PDB entry 7X06 | electron microscopy, 3.10 A resolution | chains A and B

# Chain A (and B)
Name: Chitin synthase
Source organism: Phytophthora sojae strain P6497
Notes: EC 2.4.1.16; chain B of this document is another copy of the same molecule, construct and numbering; everything in this record applies to it too
Reference sequence: G4Z2L3 (G4Z2L3_PHYSP); numbering as in UniProt (aligned over 1-913)
Sequence (913 residues; row label = number of the first residue in the row):
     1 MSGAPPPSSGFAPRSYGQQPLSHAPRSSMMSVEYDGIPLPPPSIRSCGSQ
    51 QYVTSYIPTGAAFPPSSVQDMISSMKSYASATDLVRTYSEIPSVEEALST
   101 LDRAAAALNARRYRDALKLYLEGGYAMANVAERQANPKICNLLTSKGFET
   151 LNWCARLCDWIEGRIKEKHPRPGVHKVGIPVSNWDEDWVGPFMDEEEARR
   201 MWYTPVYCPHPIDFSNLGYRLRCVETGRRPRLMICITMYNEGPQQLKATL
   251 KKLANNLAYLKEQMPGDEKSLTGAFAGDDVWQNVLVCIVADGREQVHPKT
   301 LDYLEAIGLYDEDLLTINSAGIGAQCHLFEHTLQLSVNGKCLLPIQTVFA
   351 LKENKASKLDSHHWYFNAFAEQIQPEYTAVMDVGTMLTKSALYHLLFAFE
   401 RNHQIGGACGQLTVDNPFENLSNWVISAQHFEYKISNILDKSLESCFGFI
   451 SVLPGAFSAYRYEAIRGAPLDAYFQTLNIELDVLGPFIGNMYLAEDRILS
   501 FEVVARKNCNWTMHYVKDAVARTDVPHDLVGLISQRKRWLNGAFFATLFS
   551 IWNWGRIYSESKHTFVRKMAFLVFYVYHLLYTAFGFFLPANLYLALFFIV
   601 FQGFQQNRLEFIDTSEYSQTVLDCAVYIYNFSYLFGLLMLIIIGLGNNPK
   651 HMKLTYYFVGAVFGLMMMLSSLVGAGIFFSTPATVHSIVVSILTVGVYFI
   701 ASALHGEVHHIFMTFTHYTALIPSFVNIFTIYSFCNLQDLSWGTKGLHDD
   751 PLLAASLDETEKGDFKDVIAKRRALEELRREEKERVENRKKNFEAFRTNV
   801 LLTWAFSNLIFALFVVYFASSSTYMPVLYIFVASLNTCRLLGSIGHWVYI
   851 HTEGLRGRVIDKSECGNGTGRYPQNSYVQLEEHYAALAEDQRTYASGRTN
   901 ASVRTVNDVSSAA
Not modelled in the structure: 1-39, 742-758, 861-913
Residues lining bound ligands: UDP (uridine-5'-diphosphate): Thr237, Met238, Tyr239, Glu241, Asp291, Lys355, Ala356, Lys358, Asp382, Val383, Gln535, Arg538, Trp539
Swiss-Prot annotation at these positions:
  - motif: Ser741 to Gly743 (Conserved SWG motif)
  - active site: Asp496
  - binding site (UDP-N-acetyl-alpha-D-glucosamine): Thr237, Glu241, Asp291
  - glycosylation (N-linked (GlcNAc...) asparagine): Asn420, Asn510, Asn867, Asn900
From the paper describing this entry:
  - binding site for UDP: Arg538
  - conformationally variable residues (loop rearrangement): Val452 to Ala456
  - catalytic residues: Glu495, Asp496 (proposed by the authors, not directly observed)
  - mutagenesis - P454A, D496A, W742A: abolished catalytic activity
  - mutagenesis - S357H, L359A, T385H, L412H, E432A, Y433A, V452A, E495A, D496N, R536A, W539A: decreased catalytic activity

# How chain A and chain B interact
Residue-residue contacts (201):
  Ile44(A) with Asn152(B)
  Arg45(A) with Asn152(B), hydrogen bond (backbone-side chain)
  Cys47(A) with Glu149(B); Asn152(B), hydrogen bond; Val174(B); His175(B)
  Gly48(A) with Gly173(B), hydrogen bond (backbone-backbone)
  Ser49(A) with Asn152(B), hydrogen bond (side chain-backbone); Arg156(B), hydrogen bond (backbone-side chain)
  Gln50(A) with Gly173(B)
  Gln51(A) with Gly173(B); Val174(B), hydrogen bond (backbone-backbone); Asn216(B), hydrogen bond (side chain-backbone); Leu217(B), hydrogen bond (side chain-backbone); Gly218(B)
  Tyr52(A) with Val174(B); Lys176(B); Gly218(B); Arg220(B); Glu225(B), hydrogen bond
  Val53(A) with Val174(B), hydrogen bond (backbone-backbone); His175(B); Lys176(B), hydrogen bond (backbone-backbone)
  Thr54(A) with Lys176(B); Trp202(B); Glu225(B)
  Ser55(A) with His175(B); Lys176(B), hydrogen bond (backbone-backbone); Val177(B); Gly178(B), hydrogen bond (backbone-backbone); Trp202(B)
  Tyr56(A) with Gly178(B); Pro180(B); Arg200(B)
  Ile57(A) with Asn141(B); Ser145(B); Val177(B), hydrophobic; Gly178(B), hydrogen bond (backbone-backbone)
  Pro58(A) with Asn141(B), hydrogen bond (backbone-side chain)
  Thr59(A) with Pro137(B); Lys138(B); Asn141(B); Pro180(B)
  Ala62(A) with Pro137(B); Asn141(B)
  Phe63(A) with Asn141(B), hydrogen bond (backbone-side chain)
  Val68(A) with Phe148(B), hydrophobic
  Met71(A) with Phe148(B), hydrophobic
  Ile72(A) with Phe148(B), hydrophobic
  Ser77(A) with Ala155(B)
  Tyr78(A) with Tyr125(B); Leu151(B); Asn152(B), hydrogen bond
  Ser80(A) with Cys158(B)
  Ala81(A) with Leu121(B); Cys158(B), hydrophobic
  Thr82(A) with Leu121(B); Tyr125(B), hydrogen bond
  Leu84(A) with Leu117(B), hydrophobic; Cys158(B), hydrophobic
  Val85(A) with Leu117(B), hydrophobic; Lys118(B); Leu121(B), hydrophobic
  Tyr88(A) with Arg114(B); Asp115(B), hydrogen bond; Glu761(B); Lys762(B)
  Ile91(A) with Lys762(B), hydrogen bond (backbone-side chain)
  Ser93(A) with Lys762(B), hydrogen bond (side chain-backbone); Gly763(B), hydrogen bond (side chain-backbone)
  Val94(A) with Phe765(B), hydrophobic
  Glu95(A) with Lys762(B); Val768(B); Lys771(B)
  Glu96(A) with Asp115(B); Glu761(B)
  Arg103(A) with Arg103(B)
  Arg114(A) with Tyr88(B)
  Asp115(A) with Tyr88(B), hydrogen bond; Glu96(B)
  Leu117(A) with Leu84(B), hydrophobic; Val85(B), hydrophobic
  Leu121(A) with Ala81(B); Thr82(B); Val85(B), hydrophobic
  Tyr125(A) with Tyr78(B); Thr82(B), hydrogen bond
  Pro137(A) with Thr59(B); Ala62(B)
  Lys138(A) with Thr59(B)
  Ile139(A) with Phe765(B), hydrophobic
  Asn141(A) with Ile57(B); Pro58(B), hydrogen bond (side chain-backbone); Thr59(B); Ala62(B); Phe63(B), hydrogen bond (side chain-backbone)
  Ser145(A) with Ile57(B)
  Phe148(A) with Val68(B), hydrophobic; Met71(B), hydrophobic; Ile72(B), hydrophobic
  Glu149(A) with Cys47(B)
  Leu151(A) with Tyr78(B)
  Asn152(A) with Ile44(B); Arg45(B), hydrogen bond (side chain-backbone); Cys47(B), hydrogen bond; Gly48(B); Ser49(B), hydrogen bond (backbone-side chain); Tyr78(B), hydrogen bond
  Ala155(A) with Ser77(B)
  Arg156(A) with Ser49(B), hydrogen bond (side chain-backbone)
  Cys158(A) with Leu84(B), hydrophobic
  Gly173(A) with Gly48(B), hydrogen bond (backbone-backbone); Gln50(B); Gln51(B)
  Val174(A) with Gln51(B), hydrogen bond (backbone-backbone); Tyr52(B); Val53(B), hydrogen bond (backbone-backbone)
  His175(A) with Val53(B); Ser55(B)
  Lys176(A) with Tyr52(B); Val53(B), hydrogen bond (backbone-backbone); Thr54(B); Ser55(B), hydrogen bond (backbone-backbone)
  Val177(A) with Ser55(B); Ile57(B), hydrophobic
  Gly178(A) with Ser55(B), hydrogen bond (backbone-backbone); Tyr56(B); Ile57(B), hydrogen bond (backbone-backbone)
  Pro180(A) with Tyr56(B)
  Arg200(A) with Tyr56(B)
  Trp202(A) with Thr54(B); Ser55(B)
  Asn216(A) with Gln51(B), hydrogen bond (backbone-side chain)
  Leu217(A) with Gln51(B), hydrogen bond (backbone-side chain)
  Gly218(A) with Gln51(B); Tyr52(B)
  Glu225(A) with Tyr52(B), hydrogen bond; Thr54(B)
  Glu294(A) with Arg779(B), salt bridge
  Gln295(A) with Arg779(B)
  Pro298(A) with Arg780(B)
  Glu312(A) with Arg773(B), salt bridge
  Asp313(A) with Phe765(B); Ile769(B)
  Thr316(A) with Arg772(B)
  Ile317(A) with Phe765(B), hydrophobic
  Tyr627(A) with Tyr817(B)
  Phe631(A) with Tyr817(B), hydrophobic
  Phe635(A) with Phe806(B); Leu813(B), hydrophobic
  Leu638(A) with Phe806(B), hydrophobic; Leu809(B), hydrophobic
  Ile641(A) with Ile642(B), hydrophobic
  Ile642(A) with Ile641(B), hydrophobic; Leu645(B); Leu802(B), hydrophobic
  Leu645(A) with Ile642(B); Leu645(B), hydrophobic; Gly646(B)
  Gly646(A) with Leu645(B); Arg797(B), hydrogen bond (backbone-side chain)
  Asn647(A) with Glu794(B); Thr798(B), hydrogen bond
  Asn648(A) with Glu794(B)
  His651(A) with Lys791(B); Glu794(B), salt bridge
  Gln738(A) with Gly646(B)
  Glu761(A) with Tyr88(B); Glu96(B)
  Lys762(A) with Tyr88(B); Ile91(B), hydrogen bond (side chain-backbone); Ser93(B), hydrogen bond (backbone-side chain); Glu95(B)
  Gly763(A) with Ser93(B), hydrogen bond (backbone-side chain)
  Phe765(A) with Ile139(B), hydrophobic; Asp313(B); Thr316(B); Ile317(B), hydrophobic
  Val768(A) with Glu95(B)
  Ile769(A) with Glu312(B); Asp313(B)
  Lys771(A) with Glu95(B)
  Arg772(A) with Thr316(B)
  Arg773(A) with Glu312(B), salt bridge
  Arg779(A) with Glu294(B), salt bridge; Gln295(B)
  Arg780(A) with Pro298(B)
  Lys791(A) with His651(B)
  Glu794(A) with Asn647(B); Asn648(B); His651(B), salt bridge
  Ala795(A) with His651(B)
  Arg797(A) with Gly646(B), hydrogen bond (side chain-backbone)
  Thr798(A) with Asn647(B), hydrogen bond
  Leu802(A) with Ile642(B), hydrophobic
  Phe806(A) with Phe635(B), hydrophobic; Leu638(B), hydrophobic
  Leu809(A) with Leu638(B), hydrophobic
  Leu813(A) with Phe635(B), hydrophobic
  Tyr817(A) with Tyr627(B); Phe631(B), hydrophobic
Also at the interface, not in a pair above, chain A (122 interface residues in all): Gly60, Ala61, Ser89, Leu98, Lys118, Leu142, Thr144, Trp153, Glu162, Ile179, Arg220, Val296, Met639, Ile643, Met652, Glu776, Asn799, Leu801
Also at the interface, not in a pair above, chain B (124 interface residues in all): Gly60, Ala61, Ser80, Ser89, Val94, Leu98, Leu142, Thr144, Trp153, Cys154, Ile161, Glu162, Pro172, Ile179, Val296, Met639, Ile643, Met652, Gln738, Ala795, Asn799, Leu801

# Summary
Chain A and chain B form an interface of 122 and 124 residues respectively, with 48 hydrogen bonds and 6 salt
bridges. Polar contacts include Glu294(A)-Arg779(B), Glu312(A)-Arg773(B) and His651(A)-Glu794(B). From the
paper: catalytic residues Glu495(A) and Asp496(A); S357H, L359A and T385H of chain A, among others, reduce
catalytic activity; 14 substitutions were tested in all.
Both chains are Chitin synthase (Phytophthora sojae strain P6497). Entry 7X06 (CryoEM structure of chitin
synthase 1 from Phytophthora sojae complexed with UDP) was determined by electron microscopy, deposited
together with 7WJM, 7WJN, 7WJO and 7X05.
